5LWI - chains A and C of the 3 polymer chains in the assembly; structure by electron microscopy, 3.20 A resolution.

# Chain A
Molecule: VP1
From: Israeli acute paralysis virus
Chain sequence (208 residues; numbered 1 to 208; the number before each row is that of its first residue):
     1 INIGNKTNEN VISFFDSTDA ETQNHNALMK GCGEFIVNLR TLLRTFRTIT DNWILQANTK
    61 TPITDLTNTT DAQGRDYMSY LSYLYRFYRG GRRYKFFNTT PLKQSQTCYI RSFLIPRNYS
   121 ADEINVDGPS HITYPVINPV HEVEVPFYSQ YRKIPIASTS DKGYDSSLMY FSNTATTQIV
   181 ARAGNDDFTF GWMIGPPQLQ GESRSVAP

# Chain C
Molecule: VP2
From: Israeli acute paralysis virus
Chain sequence (300 residues; row label = number of the first residue in the row):
     1 SKPRNQQQVC PLQNVPAWGY SLYKGIDMSV PLAYDPNNEL GDLKDVFPSA VDEMAIGYVC
    61 GNPAVKHVLT WKTTDAIQKP IANGDDWGGV IPVGMPCYSK SIRTTRISAT ENRETEVMDA
   121 APCEYVANMF SYWRATMCYR ITVVKTAFHT GRLEIFFEPG VIPVKPTVNN IGPDQDRLTG
   181 AVAPSDNNYK YILDLTNDTE VTIRVPFVSN KMFLKTAGIY GANSENNWNF HESFSGFLCI
   241 RPVTKLMAPD TVSDNVSIVV WKWAEDVVVV EPKPLTSGPT QVYRPPPTAS TAVEVLNVEL

# Interface between chain A and chain C
Contacting residue pairs (188; chain A residue first):
  I1(A) - N197(C)
  N2(A) - N197(C)
  I3(A) - A147(C)  hydrophobic
  I3(A) - F148(C)  hydrophobic
  G4(A) - N197(C)
  N5(A) - K145(C)
  N5(A) - T146(C)  hydrogen bond (side chain-backbone)
  N5(A) - A147(C)
  K6(A) - N197(C)
  K6(A) - T199(C)
  N8(A) - D198(C)  hydrogen bond
  N10(A) - V201(C)
  N10(A) - T202(C)  hydrogen bond (backbone-backbone)
  V11(A) - T202(C)
  V11(A) - R204(C)
  I12(A) - Y191(C)  hydrophobic
  I12(A) - V201(C)  hydrophobic
  I12(A) - T202(C)  hydrogen bond (backbone-backbone)
  I12(A) - I203(C)
  I12(A) - R204(C)  hydrogen bond (backbone-backbone)
  S13(A) - R204(C)
  F14(A) - F157(C)  hydrophobic
  F14(A) - Y189(C)  hydrophobic
  F14(A) - I203(C)  hydrophobic
  F14(A) - R204(C)  hydrogen bond (backbone-backbone)
  F14(A) - V205(C)  hydrophobic
  F14(A) - L238(C)  hydrophobic
  F15(A) - F157(C)  hydrophobic
  F15(A) - Y189(C)  hydrophobic
  F15(A) - P206(C)
  F15(A) - V208(C)  hydrophobic
  A20(A) - D266(C)
  N24(A) - R134(C)
  N24(A) - D266(C)
  N24(A) - V268(C)
  A27(A) - R134(C)
  A27(A) - M212(C)
  A27(A) - F213(C)
  L28(A) - F213(C)  hydrophobic
  L28(A) - V268(C)  hydrophobic
  K30(A) - M212(C)
  C32(A) - F213(C)  hydrophobic
  C32(A) - V270(C)  hydrophobic
  E34(A) - V270(C)
  E34(A) - P272(C)
  F35(A) - V268(C)  hydrophobic
  I36(A) - I56(C)  hydrophobic
  I36(A) - F130(C)  hydrophobic
  I36(A) - V270(C)
  V37(A) - I56(C)  hydrogen bond (backbone-backbone)
  N38(A) - M54(C)
  N38(A) - A55(C)  hydrogen bond (side chain-backbone)
  L39(A) - M54(C)  hydrogen bond (backbone-backbone)
  L39(A) - I56(C)  hydrophobic
  L39(A) - V59(C)  hydrophobic
  R40(A) - L43(C)
  R40(A) - D52(C)  salt bridge
  R40(A) - M54(C)
  T41(A) - Y23(C)
  L42(A) - M129(C)  hydrophobic
  L42(A) - F130(C)  hydrophobic
  L43(A) - M54(C)  hydrophobic
  T45(A) - S21(C)
  T45(A) - L22(C)
  T45(A) - Y23(C)
  F46(A) - Y20(C)
  F46(A) - D27(C)
  R47(A) - S21(C)
  R47(A) - P272(C)  hydrogen bond (side chain-backbone)
  D51(A) - E299(C)
  D51(A) - L300(C)
  A72(A) - R284(C)
  Q73(A) - T280(C)
  Q73(A) - Q281(C)
  Q73(A) - V282(C)  hydrogen bond (backbone-backbone)
  Q73(A) - L296(C)
  G74(A) - T280(C)  hydrogen bond (backbone-side chain)
  R75(A) - T280(C)  hydrogen bond (backbone-side chain)
  Y77(A) - M129(C)  hydrophobic
  Y77(A) - P272(C)  hydrogen bond (side chain-backbone)
  Y77(A) - K273(C)
  Y80(A) - Y125(C)  hydrogen bond (backbone-side chain)
  Y80(A) - N128(C)
  Y80(A) - M129(C)  hydrophobic
  Y80(A) - T280(C)
  Y80(A) - V282(C)  hydrophobic
  Y83(A) - Y125(C)
  Y83(A) - V282(C)
  Y83(A) - R284(C)
  L84(A) - V59(C)  hydrophobic
  L84(A) - Y125(C)  hydrophobic
  Y85(A) - E53(C)  hydrogen bond (side chain-backbone)
  Y85(A) - M54(C)
  Y85(A) - V59(C)
  F87(A) - F47(C)  hydrophobic
  R89(A) - L40(C)
  R89(A) - G41(C)
  R89(A) - D42(C)
  R89(A) - L43(C)
  R89(A) - V46(C)
  R89(A) - F47(C)
  R93(A) - D27(C)  salt bridge
  R93(A) - S29(C)  hydrogen bond
  K95(A) - A17(C)
  K95(A) - D27(C)
  F113(A) - L32(C)
  L114(A) - L32(C)  hydrophobic
  P129(A) - L32(C)
  S130(A) - L32(C)
  H131(A) - V30(C)
  H131(A) - L32(C)
  N138(A) - P16(C)
  V140(A) - P16(C)  hydrophobic
  E142(A) - M28(C)
  E142(A) - S29(C)
  E142(A) - V30(C)  hydrogen bond (backbone-backbone)
  V143(A) - V30(C)
  V143(A) - L32(C)  hydrophobic
  E144(A) - S29(C)  hydrogen bond
  E144(A) - V30(C)  hydrogen bond (backbone-backbone)
  E144(A) - P31(C)
  E144(A) - L32(C)  hydrogen bond (backbone-backbone)
  P146(A) - L32(C)
  P146(A) - A33(C)  hydrophobic
  P146(A) - N38(C)
  F147(A) - L40(C)  hydrophobic
  Y148(A) - A33(C)
  Y148(A) - Y34(C)  hydrogen bond (side chain-backbone)
  R152(A) - D45(C)  hydrogen bond (side chain-backbone)
  R152(A) - V46(C)
  K153(A) - V46(C)  hydrogen bond (side chain-backbone)
  K153(A) - P48(C)
  L168(A) - L32(C)  hydrophobic
  D187(A) - L40(C)  hydrogen bond (side chain-backbone)
  T189(A) - L43(C)
  T189(A) - F47(C)
  T189(A) - M54(C)
  F190(A) - F47(C)
  F190(A) - M54(C)
  G191(A) - F47(C)
  G191(A) - E53(C)
  W192(A) - P48(C)  hydrophobic
  W192(A) - E53(C)  hydrogen bond (backbone-side chain)
  M193(A) - E53(C)
  M193(A) - Y58(C)  hydrophobic
  M193(A) - V59(C)  hydrophobic
  M193(A) - N62(C)
  P196(A) - A120(C)
  P196(A) - A121(C)
  P196(A) - P122(C)
  P196(A) - Y125(C)  hydrophobic
  P197(A) - A120(C)
  P197(A) - Y125(C)
  Q198(A) - V117(C)
  Q198(A) - M118(C)
  Q198(A) - V282(C)
  Q198(A) - Y283(C)
  L199(A) - V117(C)
  L199(A) - M118(C)  hydrogen bond (backbone-backbone)
  L199(A) - Y125(C)  hydrophobic
  L199(A) - N128(C)
  L199(A) - Y283(C)
  Q200(A) - T115(C)
  Q200(A) - E116(C)
  Q200(A) - Q281(C)  hydrogen bond
  Q200(A) - Y283(C)
  Q200(A) - V293(C)
  G201(A) - E116(C)  hydrogen bond (backbone-backbone)
  G201(A) - Y220(C)
  E202(A) - E114(C)
  E202(A) - T115(C)
  E202(A) - E116(C)  hydrogen bond (backbone-backbone)
  E202(A) - Y220(C)
  E202(A) - G221(C)
  S203(A) - E114(C)
  S203(A) - T115(C)
  R204(A) - E114(C)  salt bridge
  R204(A) - V168(C)  hydrogen bond (side chain-backbone)
  R204(A) - N169(C)
  S205(A) - N112(C)
  S205(A) - R113(C)
  V206(A) - N112(C)
  V206(A) - E114(C)
  A207(A) - T110(C)
  A207(A) - E111(C)
  A207(A) - N112(C)  hydrogen bond (backbone-backbone)
  P208(A) - N112(C)
  P208(A) - E114(C)
Other interface residues (no listed pair), chain A (94 interface residues in all): T7, D16, E21, Q23, N26, G31, R44, L81, G90, F97, S112, P139, I194
Other interface residues (no listed pair), chain C (98 interface residues in all): E39, C97, V126, T136, I155, K190, T196, E200, N223, V269, E294, V295

# In short
Chain A and chain C form an interface of 94 and 98 residues respectively, with 32 hydrogen bonds and 3 salt
bridges. Among the polar pairs are R40(A)-D52(C), R93(A)-D27(C) and R204(A)-E114(C).
Chain A is VP1 and chain C is VP2, both from Israeli acute paralysis virus; the structure, Israeli acute
paralysis virus heated to 63 degree - empty particle, was determined by electron microscopy together with 5LWG
from the same study.
